PDB entry 4I1Z | X-ray diffraction, 3.00 A resolution | chain A

# Chain A
Name: Epidermal growth factor receptor
From: Homo sapiens
Notes: EC 2.7.10.1; fragment: Kinase domain
UniProtKB: P00533 (EGFR_HUMAN); residues 695-1022 here = UniProt positions 695-1022
Sequence (329 residues; numbered 694 to 1022; the number before each row is that of its first residue):
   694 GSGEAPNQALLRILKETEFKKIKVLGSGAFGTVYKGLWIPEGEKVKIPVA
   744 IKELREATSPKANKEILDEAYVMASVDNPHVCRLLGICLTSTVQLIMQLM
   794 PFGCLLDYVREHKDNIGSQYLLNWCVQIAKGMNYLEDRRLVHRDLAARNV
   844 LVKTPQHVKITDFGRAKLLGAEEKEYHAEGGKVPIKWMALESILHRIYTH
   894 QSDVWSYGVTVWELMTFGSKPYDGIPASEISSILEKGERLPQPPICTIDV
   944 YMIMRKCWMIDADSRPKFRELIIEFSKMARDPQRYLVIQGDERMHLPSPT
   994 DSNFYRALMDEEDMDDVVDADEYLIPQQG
Unresolved in the structure: 694-700, 988-1022
Construct notes: expression tag (694); engineered mutation Met790 (Thr in P00533), Arg858 (Leu in P00533), Arg948 (Val in P00533)
UniProt features mapped onto this chain:
  - active site: Asp837 (Proton acceptor)
  - binding site (ATP): Leu718 to Val726, Lys745, Asp855
  - site: Tyr1016 (Important for interaction with PIK3C2B)
  - modified residue: Ser695 (Phosphoserine), Lys745 (N6-(2-hydroxyisobutyryl)lysine), Tyr869 (Phosphotyrosine), Ser991 (Phosphoserine), Ser995 (Phosphoserine), Tyr998 (Phosphotyrosine), Tyr1016 (Phosphotyrosine)
  - cross-link (Glycyl lysine isopeptide (Lys-Gly)): Lys716 (interchain with G-Cter in ubiquitin), Lys737 (interchain with G-Cter in ubiquitin), Lys754 (interchain with G-Cter in ubiquitin), Lys757 (interchain with G-Cter in ubiquitin), Lys867 (interchain with G-Cter in ubiquitin), Lys929 (interchain with G-Cter in ubiquitin), Lys960 (interchain with G-Cter in ubiquitin), Lys970 (interchain with G-Cter in ubiquitin)

# In short
UniProt lists active-site residue Asp837 and 11 ATP-binding residues.
Chain A is Epidermal growth factor receptor (Homo sapiens); the structure, Crystal structure of the monomeric
(V948R) form of the gefitinib/erlotinib resistant EGFR kinase domain L858R+T790M, was determined by X-ray
diffraction, deposited together with 4I20, 4I21, 4I22, 4I23 and 4I24.
